PDB entry 4LL1 | X-ray diffraction, 2.00 A resolution | chains A and B of the 4 polymer chains in the assembly

Chain A:
Molecule: Thioredoxin-interacting protein
From: Homo sapiens
Reference sequence: Q9H3M7 (TXNIP_HUMAN); residue numbers follow UniProt; this construct covers 3-317
Amino-acid sequence (315 residues; each row starts with the number of its first residue):
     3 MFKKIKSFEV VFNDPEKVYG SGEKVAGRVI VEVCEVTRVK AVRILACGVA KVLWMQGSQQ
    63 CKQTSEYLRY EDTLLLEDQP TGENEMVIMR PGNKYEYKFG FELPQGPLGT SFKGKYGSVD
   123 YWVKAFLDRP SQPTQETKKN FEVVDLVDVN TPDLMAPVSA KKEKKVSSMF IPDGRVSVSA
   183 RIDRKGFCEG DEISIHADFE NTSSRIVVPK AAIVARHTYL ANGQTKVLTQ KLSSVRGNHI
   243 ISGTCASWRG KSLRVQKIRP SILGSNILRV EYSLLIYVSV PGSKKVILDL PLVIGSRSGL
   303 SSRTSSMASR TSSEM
Disordered / not traced: 3-6, 147-153, 261-267, 299-317
Construct notes: engineered mutation S120 (Cys in Q9H3M7), S170 (Cys in Q9H3M7), S205 (Cys in Q9H3M7), S267 (Cys in Q9H3M7)
Cystine bridges: C63-C190
Swiss-Prot annotation at these positions:
  - cross-link: K212 (Glycyl lysine isopeptide (Lys-Gly) (interchain with G-Cter in ubiquitin))
Reported in the primary citation:
  - mutagenesis - C63S: abolished binding to TXNIP molecules
  - post-translational modification sites: K212 (citing earlier work)
  - mutagenesis - C247S: abolished binding to FLAG-tagged TXNIP
  - mutagenesis - C63S: abolished binding to TRX

Chain B:
Molecule: Thioredoxin
From: Homo sapiens
Reference sequence: P10599 (THIO_HUMAN); residue numbers follow UniProt; this construct covers 1-105
Amino-acid sequence (105 residues; each row starts with the number of its first residue):
     1 MVKQIESKTA FQEALDAAGD KLVVVDFSAT WCGPAKMIKP FFHSLSEKYS NVIFLEVDVD
    61 DCQDVASECE VKCMPTFQFF KKGQKVGEFS GANKEKLEAT INELV
Construct notes: engineered mutation A35 (Cys in P10599)
Swiss-Prot annotation at these positions:
  - active site: C32 (Nucleophile)
  - site: D26 (Deprotonates C-terminal active site Cys), G33 (Contributes to redox potential value), P34 (Contributes to redox potential value)
  - modified residue: K3 (N6-acetyllysine), K8 (N6-succinyllysine), K39 (N6-acetyllysine), C62 (S-nitrosocysteine), C69 (S-nitrosocysteine), C73 (S-nitrosocysteine), K94 (N6-acetyllysine)
  - mutagenesis: C32 (C32S: Loses its reducing activity, interaction with APEX1 and transcription activation; when associated with S-35), D60 (D60N: Loss of pH-dependence of dimerization), C62 (C62S: Retains its reducing activity. Retains interaction with APEX1 and transcription activation; when associated with S-69 and S-73), C69 (C69S: No effect on reducing activity, interaction with APEX1 and on S-nitrosylation of C-73. Retains interaction with APEX1 and transcription activation; when associated with S-62 and S-73), E70 (E70A: Strongly reduced interaction with CASP3; when associated with A-72), K72 (K72A: Strongly reduced interaction with CASP3; when associated with A-70), C73 (C73D: Strongly reduced S-nitrosylation of CASP3; C73S: Loss of nitrosylation, and loss of S-nitrosylating activity towards CASP3. Retains interaction with APEX1 and transcription activation ...)

Chain A / chain B interface:
Inter-chain disulfides: C247(A)-C32(B)
Contacting residue pairs (27; chain A residue first):
  D200(A) - W31(B)
  F201(A) - W31(B)
  E202(A) - W31(B)
  E202(A) - C32(B)
  E202(A) - G33(B)  hydrogen bond (side chain-backbone)
  E202(A) - P34(B)
  T204(A) - P34(B)
  I243(A) - S90(B)
  G245(A) - P34(B)
  G245(A) - P75(B)
  G245(A) - G91(B)
  G245(A) - A92(B)  hydrogen bond (backbone-backbone)
  T246(A) - P34(B)
  T246(A) - M74(B)
  T246(A) - G91(B)
  C247(A) - W31(B)  hydrophobic
  C247(A) - C32(B)  disulfide
  C247(A) - P34(B)
  C247(A) - C73(B)
  C247(A) - M74(B)  hydrogen bond (backbone-backbone)
  A248(A) - W31(B)
  A248(A) - K72(B)
  S249(A) - W31(B)
  S249(A) - M74(B)
  R251(A) - W31(B)
  R251(A) - D60(B)  salt bridge
  R251(A) - Q63(B)
Other interface residues (no listed pair), chain A (12 interface residues in all): N203

Summary:
Chain A and chain B form an interface of 12 and 13 residues respectively; the contacts include 1 disulfide
bond, 3 hydrogen bonds and 1 salt bridge. Polar contacts include R251(A)-D60(B), E202(A)-G33(B) and
G245(A)-A92(B). The paper reports that C63S of chain A abolishes binding to TXNIP molecules; a modification
site at K212(A).
Chain A is Thioredoxin-interacting protein and chain B is Thioredoxin, both from Homo sapiens; the structure,
The structure of the TRX and TXNIP complex, was determined by X-ray diffraction (same publication as 4GFX and
4LL4).
